Entry 2MKK (solution NMR); this record covers chains A and B.

[Chain A]
Protein: Cytoplasmic polyadenylation element-binding protein 1
From: Homo sapiens
UniProt: Q9BZB8 (CPEB1_HUMAN); residue numbers follow UniProt; this construct covers 219-430
Amino-acid sequence (213 residues; each row starts with the number of its first residue):
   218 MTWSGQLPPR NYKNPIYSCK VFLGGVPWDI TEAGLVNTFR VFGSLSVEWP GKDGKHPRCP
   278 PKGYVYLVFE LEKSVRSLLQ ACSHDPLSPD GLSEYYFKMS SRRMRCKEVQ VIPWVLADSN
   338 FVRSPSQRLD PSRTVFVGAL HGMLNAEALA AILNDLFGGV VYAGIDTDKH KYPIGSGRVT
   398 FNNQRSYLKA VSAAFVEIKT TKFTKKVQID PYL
Differences from the reference sequence: expression tag (218)
From the paper describing this entry:
  - conformationally variable residues: Trp331
  - binding site for the 5-nt RNA strand (chain B): Lys237, Phe239, Glu265, Tyr281, Tyr283, Tyr313, Met321, Lys324, Gln327, Ile329, Phe353, His358, Met360, Asp427, Tyr429
  - mutagenesis - W331A, F338A: decreased binding to the 5-nt RNA strand (chain B)
  - mutagenesis - W220A: decreased stability

[Chain B]
Molecule: 5-nt RNA strand
Sequence (5 nucleotides; each row starts with the number of its first residue):
     1 UUUUA

[How chain A and chain B interact]
Contacting residue pairs (38):
  Lys237(A) - U4(B)  base contact
  Phe239(A) - U3(B)  base contact
  Gly242(A) - U1(B)  phosphate contact
  Pro244(A) - U1(B)  base contact
  Glu265(A) - U4(B)  base contact
  Pro267(A) - U4(B)  phosphate contact
  Pro267(A) - A5(B)  phosphate contact
  Lys279(A) - U1(B)  sugar contact
  Lys279(A) - U2(B)  phosphate contact
  Gly280(A) - U1(B)  phosphate contact
  Tyr281(A) - U1(B)  phosphate contact
  Tyr281(A) - U2(B)  sugar contact
  Tyr281(A) - U3(B)  sugar contact
  Tyr281(A) - U4(B)  phosphate contact
  Tyr283(A) - U3(B)  phosphate contact
  Tyr283(A) - U4(B)  base contact
  Tyr313(A) - U2(B)  base contact
  Met321(A) - U1(B)  base contact
  Lys324(A) - U1(B)  sugar contact
  Gln327(A) - U2(B)  base contact
  Ile329(A) - U3(B)  base contact
  Phe353(A) - A5(B)  base contact
  Leu357(A) - U3(B)  phosphate contact
  His358(A) - U2(B)  sugar contact
  His358(A) - U3(B)  phosphate contact
  Gly359(A) - U3(B)  sugar contact
  Met360(A) - U3(B)  base contact
  Asp385(A) - A5(B)  phosphate contact
  Lys386(A) - U4(B)  sugar contact
  Lys386(A) - A5(B)  phosphate contact
  Gly392(A) - U4(B)  sugar contact
  Ser393(A) - U4(B)  sugar contact
  Ser393(A) - A5(B)  base contact
  Lys422(A) - U2(B)  sugar contact
  Lys422(A) - U3(B)  phosphate contact
  Asp427(A) - A5(B)  base contact
  Pro428(A) - A5(B)  base contact
  Tyr429(A) - A5(B)  base contact
Also at the interface, not in a pair above, chain A (30 interface residues in all): Asp270, Ile391

[Overview]
Chain A and chain B form an interface of 30 and 5 residues respectively. The paper reports a binding site for
the 5-nt RNA strand (chain B) at Lys237(A), Phe239(A) and Glu265(A) among others; W331A and F338A of chain A
reduce binding to the 5-nt RNA strand (chain B).
Chain A is Cytoplasmic polyadenylation element-binding protein 1 (Homo sapiens) and chain B is a 5-nt RNA
strand; the structure, Structural model of tandem RRM domains of cytoplasmic polyadenylation element binding
protein 1 (CPEB1) in complex ..., was determined by solution NMR together with 2MKI from the same study.
